Entry 1EZ0 (X-ray diffraction, 2.10 A resolution); this record covers chains A and D.

== Chain A (and D) ==
Protein: Aldehyde dehydrogenase
Organism: Vibrio harveyi
Notes: EC 1.2.1.5; chain D of this document is another copy of the same molecule, construct and numbering; everything in this record applies to it too
Reference sequence: Q56694 (ALDH_VIBHA); numbering as in UniProt (aligned over 1-510)
Amino-acid sequence (510 residues; row label = number of the first residue in the row):
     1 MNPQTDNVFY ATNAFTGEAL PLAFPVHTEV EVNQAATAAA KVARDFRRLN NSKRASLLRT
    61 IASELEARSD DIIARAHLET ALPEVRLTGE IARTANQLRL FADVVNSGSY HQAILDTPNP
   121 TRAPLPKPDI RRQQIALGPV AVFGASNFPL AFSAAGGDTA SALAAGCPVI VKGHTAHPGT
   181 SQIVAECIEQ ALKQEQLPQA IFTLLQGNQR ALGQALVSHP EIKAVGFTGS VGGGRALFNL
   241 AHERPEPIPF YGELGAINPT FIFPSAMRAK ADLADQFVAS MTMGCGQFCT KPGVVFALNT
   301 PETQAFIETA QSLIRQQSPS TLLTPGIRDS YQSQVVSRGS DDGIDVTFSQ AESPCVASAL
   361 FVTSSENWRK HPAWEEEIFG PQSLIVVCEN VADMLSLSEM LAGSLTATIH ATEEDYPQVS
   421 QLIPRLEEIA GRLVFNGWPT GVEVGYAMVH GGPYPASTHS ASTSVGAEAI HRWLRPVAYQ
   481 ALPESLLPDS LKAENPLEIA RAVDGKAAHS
Unresolved in the structure: 1-4, 509-510 (chain D: 1-6, 509-510)
UniProt features mapped onto this chain:
  - active site: Glu253, Cys289
  - binding site (NADP(+)): Gly229 to Gly234
Ligand contacts: NADP (NAP; NADP nicotinamide-adenine-dinucleotide phosphate): Phe143, Gly144, Ala145, Ser146, Asn147, Lys172, Gly173, His174, Thr175, Gly207, Asn208, Arg210, Gly213, Gln214, Phe227, Thr228, Gly229, Ser230, Gly233, Ala236, Leu237, Glu253, Leu254, Gly255, Cys289, Ile327, Glu377, Phe379, Leu405, His450, Ala456

== Chain A / chain D interface ==
Residue-residue contacts - 145 pairs, chain A then chain D:
  Arg44(A) - Glu399(D)  salt bridge
  Arg44(A) - Pro424(D)
  Arg44(A) - Arg425(D)
  Arg44(A) - Glu428(D)  salt bridge
  Arg47(A) - Pro424(D)  hydrogen bond (side chain-backbone)
  Arg47(A) - Glu427(D)  salt bridge
  Arg47(A) - Glu428(D)  salt bridge
  Arg48(A) - Pro424(D)
  Arg48(A) - Glu427(D)  salt bridge
  Ile114(A) - Tyr446(D)
  Ile114(A) - Ala447(D)
  Ile114(A) - Glu468(D)
  Asp116(A) - Gly445(D)
  Asp116(A) - Tyr446(D)  hydrogen bond (side chain-backbone)
  Asp116(A) - Ala447(D)  hydrogen bond (side chain-backbone)
  Arg122(A) - Glu443(D)  salt bridge
  Pro128(A) - Glu443(D)
  Ile130(A) - Glu443(D)
  Ile130(A) - Ala447(D)
  Ile130(A) - Met448(D)  hydrophobic
  Arg132(A) - Ala447(D)
  Arg132(A) - Met448(D)  hydrogen bond (side chain-backbone)
  Arg132(A) - Val449(D)
  Arg132(A) - Thr463(D)
  Arg132(A) - Glu468(D)
  Ile135(A) - Glu427(D)
  Leu137(A) - Ser460(D)
  Arg235(A) - His242(D)  hydrogen bond (side chain-backbone)
  Arg235(A) - Glu243(D)
  Arg235(A) - Arg244(D)  hydrogen bond (side chain-backbone)
  Arg235(A) - Pro245(D)  hydrogen bond (side chain-backbone)
  Arg235(A) - Pro247(D)
  Phe238(A) - His242(D)
  Phe238(A) - Pro247(D)  hydrophobic
  Asn239(A) - His242(D)
  His242(A) - Arg235(D)  hydrogen bond (backbone-side chain)
  His242(A) - Phe238(D)
  His242(A) - His242(D)
  Glu243(A) - Arg235(D)
  Arg244(A) - Arg235(D)  hydrogen bond (backbone-side chain)
  Pro245(A) - Arg235(D)  hydrogen bond (backbone-side chain)
  Pro245(A) - Tyr454(D)
  Pro247(A) - Arg235(D)
  Pro247(A) - Phe238(D)  hydrophobic
  Pro247(A) - Tyr454(D)
  Glu399(A) - Arg44(D)  salt bridge
  Tyr416(A) - Pro483(D)
  Tyr416(A) - Ser485(D)
  Val419(A) - Leu486(D)  hydrophobic
  Ile423(A) - Leu482(D)  hydrophobic
  Ile423(A) - Leu486(D)
  Pro424(A) - Arg44(D)
  Pro424(A) - Arg47(D)  hydrogen bond (backbone-side chain)
  Pro424(A) - Arg48(D)
  Arg425(A) - Arg44(D)
  Glu427(A) - Arg47(D)  salt bridge
  Glu427(A) - Arg48(D)  salt bridge
  Glu427(A) - Ile135(D)
  Glu427(A) - Arg475(D)  hydrogen bond (backbone-side chain)
  Glu427(A) - Val477(D)
  Glu427(A) - Tyr479(D)  hydrogen bond
  Glu428(A) - Arg44(D)  salt bridge
  Glu428(A) - Arg47(D)  salt bridge
  Glu428(A) - Arg475(D)
  Ala430(A) - Arg475(D)  hydrogen bond (backbone-side chain)
  Gly431(A) - Val477(D)
  Gly431(A) - Ala478(D)  hydrogen bond (backbone-backbone)
  Arg432(A) - Ala478(D)
  Arg432(A) - Gln480(D)  hydrogen bond
  Leu433(A) - Ala478(D)  hydrogen bond (backbone-backbone)
  Leu433(A) - Tyr479(D)
  Leu433(A) - Gln480(D)  hydrogen bond (backbone-backbone)
  Leu433(A) - Leu482(D)
  Val434(A) - Gln480(D)
  Phe435(A) - Gln480(D)  hydrogen bond (backbone-backbone)
  Phe435(A) - Ala481(D)
  Phe435(A) - Leu482(D)  hydrophobic
  Phe435(A) - Pro483(D)
  Phe435(A) - Leu486(D)  hydrophobic
  Glu443(A) - Arg122(D)  salt bridge
  Glu443(A) - Pro128(D)
  Glu443(A) - Ile130(D)
  Gly445(A) - Asp116(D)
  Tyr446(A) - Ile114(D)
  Tyr446(A) - Asp116(D)  hydrogen bond (backbone-side chain)
  Tyr446(A) - Asp504(D)
  Tyr446(A) - Gly505(D)
  Ala447(A) - Ile114(D)
  Ala447(A) - Asp116(D)  hydrogen bond (backbone-side chain)
  Ala447(A) - Ile130(D)
  Ala447(A) - Arg132(D)
  Ala447(A) - Ala478(D)
  Met448(A) - Asp116(D)
  Met448(A) - Ile130(D)  hydrophobic
  Met448(A) - Arg132(D)  hydrogen bond (backbone-side chain)
  Val449(A) - Arg132(D)
  Val449(A) - Pro476(D)
  Val449(A) - Val477(D)
  Val449(A) - Ala478(D)  hydrophobic
  Pro453(A) - Arg475(D)
  Tyr454(A) - Pro245(D)
  Tyr454(A) - Pro247(D)
  Ser460(A) - Leu137(D)
  Ser460(A) - Arg475(D)
  Ser460(A) - Pro476(D)
  Ala461(A) - Leu474(D)
  Ala461(A) - Pro476(D)
  Thr463(A) - Arg132(D)
  Glu468(A) - Gln112(D)  hydrogen bond
  Glu468(A) - Ile114(D)
  Glu468(A) - Arg132(D)
  Leu474(A) - Ala461(D)
  Arg475(A) - Glu427(D)  hydrogen bond (side chain-backbone)
  Arg475(A) - Ala430(D)  hydrogen bond (side chain-backbone)
  Arg475(A) - Pro453(D)
  Arg475(A) - Ser460(D)
  Pro476(A) - Val449(D)
  Pro476(A) - Ser460(D)
  Pro476(A) - Ala461(D)
  Val477(A) - Glu427(D)
  Val477(A) - Gly431(D)
  Val477(A) - Val449(D)
  Ala478(A) - Gly431(D)  hydrogen bond (backbone-backbone)
  Ala478(A) - Arg432(D)
  Ala478(A) - Leu433(D)  hydrogen bond (backbone-backbone)
  Ala478(A) - Ala447(D)
  Ala478(A) - Val449(D)  hydrophobic
  Tyr479(A) - Glu427(D)  hydrogen bond
  Tyr479(A) - Leu433(D)
  Gln480(A) - Arg432(D)  hydrogen bond
  Gln480(A) - Leu433(D)  hydrogen bond (backbone-backbone)
  Gln480(A) - Val434(D)
  Gln480(A) - Phe435(D)  hydrogen bond (backbone-backbone)
  Ala481(A) - Phe435(D)
  Leu482(A) - Ile423(D)  hydrophobic
  Leu482(A) - Leu433(D)
  Leu482(A) - Phe435(D)  hydrophobic
  Pro483(A) - Tyr416(D)
  Pro483(A) - Phe435(D)
  Ser485(A) - Tyr416(D)
  Leu486(A) - Val419(D)  hydrophobic
  Leu486(A) - Ile423(D)
  Leu486(A) - Phe435(D)  hydrophobic
  Asp504(A) - Tyr446(D)
  Gly505(A) - Tyr446(D)
Other interface residues (no listed pair), chain A (70 interface residues in all): Leu115, Lys127, Arg131, Gln133, Glu246, Ser420, Gly452, His459, Ser462, Ala500, Ala507
Other interface residues (no listed pair), chain D (71 interface residues in all): Leu115, Lys127, Arg131, Gln133, Asn239, Glu246, Ser420, Gly452, His459, Ser462, Ala500, Ala507

== Summary ==
70 residues of chain A face 71 of chain D across their interface, with 31 hydrogen bonds and 12 salt bridges.
Polar pairs include Arg44(A)-Glu399(D), Arg44(A)-Glu428(D) and Arg47(A)-Glu427(D). Chain A binds NADP.
Both chains are Aldehyde dehydrogenase (Vibrio harveyi). Entry 1EZ0 (Crystal structure of the nadp+ dependent
aldehyde dehydrogenase from vibrio harveyi) was determined by X-ray diffraction (same publication as 1EYY).
